PDB entry 6ENY | electron microscopy, 5.80 A resolution (low resolution: residue-level contacts below are approximate; hydrogen-bond / salt-bridge calls are withheld) | chains C and F of the 5 polymer chains in the assembly

# Chain C
Name: Tapasin
From: Homo sapiens
UniProtKB: O15533 (TPSN_HUMAN); residues 1-428 here correspond to UniProt positions 21-448 (UniProt number = residue number + 20)
Amino-acid sequence (428 residues; each row starts with the number of its first residue):
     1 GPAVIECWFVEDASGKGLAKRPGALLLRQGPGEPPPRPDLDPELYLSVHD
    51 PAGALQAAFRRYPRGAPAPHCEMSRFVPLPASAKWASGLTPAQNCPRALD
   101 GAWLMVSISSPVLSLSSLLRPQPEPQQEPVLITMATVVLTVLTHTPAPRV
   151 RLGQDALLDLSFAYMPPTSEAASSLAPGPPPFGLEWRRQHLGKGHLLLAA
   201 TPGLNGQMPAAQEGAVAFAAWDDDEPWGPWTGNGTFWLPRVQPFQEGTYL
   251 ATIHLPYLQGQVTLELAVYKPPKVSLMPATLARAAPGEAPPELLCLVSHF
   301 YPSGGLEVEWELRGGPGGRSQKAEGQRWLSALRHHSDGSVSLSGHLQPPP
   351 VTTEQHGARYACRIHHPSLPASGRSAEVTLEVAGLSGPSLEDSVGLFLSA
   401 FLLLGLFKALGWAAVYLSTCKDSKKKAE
Unresolved in the structure: 14-16, 27-33, 170-176, 382-428

# Chain F
Name: HLA class I histocompatibility antigen, A-3 alpha chain
From: Homo sapiens
UniProtKB: P04439 (1A03_HUMAN); residues 1-341 here correspond to UniProt positions 25-365 (UniProt number = residue number + 24)
Amino-acid sequence (341 residues; row label = number of the first residue in the row):
     1 GSHSMRYFFTSVSRPGRGEPRFIAVGYVDDTQFVRFDSDAASQRMEPRAP
    51 WIEQEGPEYWDQETRNVKAQSQTDRVDLGTLRGYYNQSEAGSHTIQIMYG
   101 CDVGSDGRFLRGYRQDAYDGKDYIALNEDLRSWTAADMAAQITKRKWEAA
   151 HEAEQLRAYLDGTCVEWLRRYLENGKETLQRTDPPKTHMTHHPISDHEAT
   201 LRCWALGFYPAEITLTWQRDGEDQTQDTELVETRPAGDGTFQKWAAVVVP
   251 SGEEQRYTCHVQHEGLPKPLTLRWELSSQPTIPIVGIIAGLVLLGAVITG
   301 AVVAAVMWRRKSSDRKGGSYTQAASSDSAQGSDVSLTACKV
Unresolved in the structure: 275-341
Reported in the primary citation:
  - post-translational modification sites: Asn-86
  - binding site for N-acetylglucosamine: Asn-86

# Chain C / chain F interface
Residue-residue contacts (17):
  Asp-12(C) with Ile-142(F)
  Ala-13(C) with Ile-142(F); Thr-143(F); Lys-146(F)
  Gly-17(C) with Tyr-84(F); Ala-139(F); Ile-142(F)
  Leu-18(C) with Thr-80(F); Gly-83(F); Tyr-84(F)
  Ala-19(C) with Gly-83(F)
  Ser-82(C) with Ser-132(F)
  Thr-263(C) with Ala-136(F)
  His-334(C) with Gln-226(F)
  His-335(C) with Gln-226(F)
  Ser-336(C) with Thr-225(F); Gln-226(F)
Interface residues without a listed pair, chain C (13 interface residues in all): Glu-72, Ser-107, Arg-333
Interface residues without a listed pair, chain F (13 interface residues in all): Met-138, Gln-141
Interface features reported in the paper:
  - specific contacts: Ser-336(C)/Thr-225(F)
  - interface residues, chain C: His-334(C), His-335(C), Ser-336(C)
  - interface residues, chain F: Thr-225(F), Gln-226(F)

# Summary
The chain C/chain F interface involves 13 residues from each chain. The authors report a contact between
Ser-336(C) and Thr-225(F). From the paper: a binding site for N-acetylglucosamine at Asn-86(F); interface
residues His-334(C), His-335(C) and Thr-225(F) among others.
Chain C is Tapasin and chain F is HLA class I histocompatibility antigen, A-3 alpha chain, both from Homo
sapiens; the structure, Structure of the human PLC editing module, was determined by electron microscopy.
